PDB entry 5XKE | X-ray diffraction, 2.60 A resolution | chains A and F of the 6 polymer chains in the assembly

== Chain A ==
Name: Tubulin alpha-1B chain
From: Sus scrofa
UniProt: Q2XVP4 (TBA1B_PIG); numbering as in UniProt (aligned over 1-451)
Sequence (451 residues; row label = number of the first residue in the row):
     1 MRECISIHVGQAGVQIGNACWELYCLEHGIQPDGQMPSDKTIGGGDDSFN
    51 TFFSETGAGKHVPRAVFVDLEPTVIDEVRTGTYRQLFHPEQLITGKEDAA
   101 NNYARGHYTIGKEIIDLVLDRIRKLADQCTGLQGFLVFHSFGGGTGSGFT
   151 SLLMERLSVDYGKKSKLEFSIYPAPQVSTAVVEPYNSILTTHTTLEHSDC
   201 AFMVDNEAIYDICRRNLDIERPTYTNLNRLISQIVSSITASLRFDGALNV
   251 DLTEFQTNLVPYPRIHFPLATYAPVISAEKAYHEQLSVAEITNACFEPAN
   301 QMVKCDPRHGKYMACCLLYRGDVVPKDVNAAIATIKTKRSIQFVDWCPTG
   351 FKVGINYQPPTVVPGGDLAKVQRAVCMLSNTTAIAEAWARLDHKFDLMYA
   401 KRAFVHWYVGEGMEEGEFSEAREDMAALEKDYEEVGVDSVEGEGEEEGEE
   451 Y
Unresolved in the structure: 438-451
Bound ions: Ca2+: Asp-39, Thr-41, Gly-44, Glu-55
Small-molecule neighbours:
  - GTP (guanosine-5'-triphosphate): Gly-10, Gln-11, Ala-12, Gln-15, Ile-16, Asp-69, Asp-98, Ala-99, Ala-100, Asn-101, Ser-140, Gly-142, Gly-143, Gly-144, Thr-145, Gly-146, Ile-171, Pro-173, Val-177, Ser-178, Thr-179, Glu-183, Asn-206, Tyr-224, Leu-227, Asn-228, Ile-231
  - LON ((7S)-1,2,3,10-tetramethoxy-7-(methylamino)-6,7-dihydro-5H-benzo[a]heptalen-9-one): Thr-179, Ala-180, Val-181
UniProt features mapped onto this chain:
  - motif: Met-1 to Cys-4 (MREC motif)
  - active site: Glu-254
  - binding site (GTP): Gly-10, Gln-11, Ala-12, Gln-15, Glu-71, Ala-99, Ser-140, Gly-143, Gly-144, Thr-145, Gly-146, Thr-179, Glu-183, Asn-206, Tyr-224, Asn-228, Leu-252
  - binding site (Mg(2+)): Glu-71
  - site: Tyr-451 (Involved in polymerization)
  - modified residue: Lys-40 (N6,N6,N6-trimethyllysine), Ser-48 (Phosphoserine), Ser-232 (Phosphoserine), Tyr-282 (3'-nitrotyrosine), Arg-339 (Omega-N-methylarginine), Ser-439 (Phosphoserine), Glu-443 (5-glutamyl polyglutamate), Glu-445 (5-glutamyl polyglutamate), Tyr-451 (3'-nitrotyrosine)
  - cross-link (Glycyl lysine isopeptide (Lys-Gly)): Lys-326 (interchain with G-Cter in ubiquitin), Lys-370 (interchain with G-Cter in ubiquitin)

== Chain F ==
Name: Uncharacterized protein
From: Gallus gallus
UniProt: E1BQ43 (E1BQ43_CHICK); residue numbers follow UniProt; this construct covers 1-378
Sequence (384 residues; numbered 1 to 384; the number before each row is that of its first residue):
     1 MYTFVVRDENSSVYAEVSRLLLATGQWKRLRKDNPRFNLMLGERNRLPFG
    51 RLGHEPGLVQLVNYYRGADKLCRKASLVKLIKTSPELSESCTWFPESYVI
   101 YPTNLKTPVAPAQNGIRHLINNTRTDEREVFLAAYNRRREGREGNVWIAK
   151 SSAGAKGEGILISSEASELLDFIDEQGQVHVIQKYLEKPLLLEPGHRKFD
   201 IRSWVLVDHLYNIYLYREGVLRTSSEPYNSANFQDKTCHLTNHCIQKEYS
   251 KNYGRYEEGNEMFFEEFNQYLMDALNTTLENSILLQIKHIIRSCLMCIEP
   301 AISTKHLHYQSFQLFGFDFMVDEELKVWLIEVNGAPACAQKLYAELCQGI
   351 VDVAISSVFPLADTGQKTSQPTSIFIKLHHHHHH
Unresolved in the structure: 104-125, 150-160, 248-251, 363-371, 381-384
Sequence notes: expression tag (379-384)

== Interface between chain A and chain F ==
Residue-residue contacts (23; chain A residue first):
  Gln-176(A) with Pro-56(F)
  Glu-207(A) with His-54(F), salt bridge
  Glu-297(A) with His-306(F), salt bridge
  Pro-298(A) with Leu-307(F), hydrophobic
  Lys-304(A) with His-54(F)
  Asp-306(A) with Arg-66(F); Leu-307(F)
  Arg-308(A) with Pro-300(F), hydrogen bond (side chain-backbone); Ala-301(F), hydrogen bond (side chain-backbone); Ile-302(F); Ser-303(F), hydrogen bond (side chain-backbone); Leu-307(F)
  His-309(A) with Arg-66(F), hydrogen bond (side chain-backbone); Gly-67(F); Ala-301(F), hydrogen bond (side chain-backbone)
  Lys-338(A) with Pro-300(F)
  Ser-340(A) with Ala-301(F)
  Glu-386(A) with Gly-50(F); Arg-66(F), salt bridge
  Arg-390(A) with Gly-50(F); His-54(F), hydrogen bond
  His-393(A) with Arg-51(F)
  Glu-433(A) with Arg-46(F), salt bridge
Also at the interface, not in a pair above, chain A (15 interface residues in all): Cys-305
Also at the interface, not in a pair above, chain F (16 interface residues in all): Asp-33, Gly-53, His-308

== Summary ==
The interface between chain A and chain F involves 15 residues on one side and 16 on the other; the contacts
include 6 hydrogen bonds and 4 salt bridges. Among the polar pairs are Glu-207(A)/His-54(F),
Glu-297(A)/His-306(F) and Glu-386(A)/Arg-66(F).
Chain A is Tubulin alpha-1B chain (Sus scrofa) and chain F is Uncharacterized protein (Gallus gallus); the
structure, Crystal structure of T2R-TTL-Demecolcine complex, was determined by X-ray diffraction.
